PDB entry 9C4C | electron microscopy, 3.09 A resolution | chains B and F of the 6 polymer chains in the assembly

== Chain B ==
Molecule: 38-nt DNA strand
Sequence (38 nucleotides; row label = number of the first residue in the row; numbers below 1 keep their minus sign (DT-60 is residue -60)):
   -60 TGTTTCCTGT TTACTAATAA ATAAGGTGAC AGAAAAAA

== Chain F ==
Name: HTH-type transcriptional regulator MntR
Organism: Bacillus subtilis
Reference sequence: P54512 (MNTR_BACSU); residue numbers follow UniProt; this construct covers 1-142
Chain sequence (142 residues; numbered 1 to 142; the number before each row is that of its first residue):
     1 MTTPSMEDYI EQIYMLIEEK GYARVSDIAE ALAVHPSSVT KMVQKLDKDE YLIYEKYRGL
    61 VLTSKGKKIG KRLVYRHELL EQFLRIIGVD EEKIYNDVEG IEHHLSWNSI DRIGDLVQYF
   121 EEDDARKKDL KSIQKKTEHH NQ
Not modelled in the structure: 1-2, 138-142
Ion coordination: Mn2+ site 1: Asp8, Glu11, Glu99, Glu102, His103; Mn2+ site 2: Glu11, His77, Glu99, Glu102
UniProt features mapped onto this chain:
  - binding site (Cd(2+)): Asp8, Glu11, His77, Glu99, Glu102, His103
  - binding site (Mn(2+)): Asp8, Glu11, His77, Glu99, Glu102, His103
  - mutagenesis: Asp8 (D8M: Binds only one manganese ion, in a pseudo-hexacoordinate geometry), Glu11 (E11K: Retains selectivity for activation by Mn(2+) and Cd(2+) over Co(2+) and Fe(2+). Can bind Mn(2+) in the C site, despite alteration to the A site, and adopt active DNA-binding conformations ...), His77 (H77A: Retains selectivity for activation by Mn(2+) and Cd(2+) over Co(2+) and Fe(2+). Can bind Mn(2+) in the C site, despite alteration to the A site, and adopt active DNA-binding conformations ...)
What the authors report for this chain:
  - binding site for the 39-nt DNA strand: Arg24, Val25, Ser26, His35 to Lys48, Tyr54, Lys56, Tyr57, Arg58
  - specificity-determining residues: Pro36
  - self-association interface (contacts with another copy of this molecule); pairs are residue here / residue on that copy: Lys20-Glu55 (salt bridge), Tyr22-Glu55 (hydrogen bond), Tyr22-Val61 (hydrophobic contact), Tyr22-Gly59 (backbone contact), Tyr22-Leu60 (backbone contact), Arg24-Arg24 (pi stacking), Asp27-Arg58 (salt bridge)
  - contacts within the chain: Arg24-Arg58 (hydrogen bond), Lys20-Asp27 (salt bridge)
  - mutagenesis - Y22A: abolished binding to P84
  - mutagenesis - Y22A, D27A: unchanged binding to C84
  - mutagenesis - Y22A, D27A: unchanged binding to H26
  - mutagenesis - D27A: increased binding to P84
  - Mn2+ coordination: Asp8, Glu11, His77, Glu99, Glu102, His103
  - conformationally variable residues (order/disorder transition): Leu52 to Leu62

== How chain B and chain F interact ==
Contacting residue pairs (13; chain B residue first):
  DA-40(B) - Arg24(F)  salt bridge to the phosphate
  DA-40(B) - Val25(F)  phosphate contact
  DA-40(B) - Ser26(F)  hydrogen bond to the phosphate
  DT-39(B) - Val25(F)  phosphate contact
  DT-39(B) - Pro36(F)  base contact
  DT-39(B) - Ser37(F)  base contact
  DT-39(B) - Thr40(F)  hydrogen bond to the phosphate
  DT-39(B) - Tyr54(F)  hydrogen bond to the phosphate
  DT-39(B) - Lys56(F)  phosphate contact
  DT-39(B) - Tyr57(F)  phosphate contact
  DA-38(B) - Ser37(F)  base contact
  DA-38(B) - Gln44(F)  hydrogen bond to the phosphate
  DA-38(B) - Lys56(F)  salt bridge to the phosphate
Interface residues without a listed pair, chain B (4 interface residues in all): DA-41

== Summary ==
4 residues of chain B face 10 of chain F across their interface, with 4 hydrogen bonds and 2 salt bridges.
Among the polar pairs are DA-40(B)-Ser26(F), DT-39(B)-Thr40(F) and DT-39(B)-Tyr54(F). From the paper: a
binding site for the 39-nt DNA strand at Arg24(F), Val25(F) and Ser26(F) among others; Y22A of chain F
abolishes binding to P84.
Here chain B is a 38-nt DNA strand and chain F is HTH-type transcriptional regulator MntR (Bacillus subtilis).
Entry 9C4C (The structure of two MntR dimers bound to the native mnep promoter sequence) was determined by
electron microscopy, deposited together with 9C4D.
